7ABF - chains Q and A of the 15 polymer chains in the assembly; structure by electron microscopy, 3.90 A resolution.

# Chain Q
Molecule: Protein BUD31 homolog
From: Homo sapiens
UniProt: P41223 (BUD31_HUMAN); residue numbers follow UniProt; this construct covers 1-144
Chain sequence (144 residues; each row starts with the number of its first residue):
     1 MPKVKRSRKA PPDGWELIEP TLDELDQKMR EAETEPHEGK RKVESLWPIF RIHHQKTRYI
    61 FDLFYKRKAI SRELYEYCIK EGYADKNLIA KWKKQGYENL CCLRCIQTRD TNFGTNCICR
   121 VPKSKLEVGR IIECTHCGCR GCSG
Disordered / not traced: 1-2, 141-144
UniProt features mapped onto this chain:
  - region: Tyr-59 to Arg-67 (Interaction with AR)
  - motif: Pro-2 to Ala-10 (Nuclear localization signal)
  - modified residue: Lys-125 (N6-acetyllysine)

# Chain A
Molecule: Pre-mRNA-processing-splicing factor 8
From: Homo sapiens
UniProt: Q6P2Q9 (PRP8_HUMAN); numbering as in UniProt (aligned over 1-2335)
Chain sequence (2335 residues; each row starts with the number of its first residue):
     1 MAGVFPYRGP GNPVPGPLAP LPDYMSEEKL QEKARKWQQL QAKRYAEKRK FGFVDAQKED
    61 MPPEHVRKII RDHGDMTNRK FRHDKRVYLG ALKYMPHAVL KLLENMPMPW EQIRDVPVLY
   121 HITGAISFVN EIPWVIEPVY ISQWGSMWIM MRREKRDRRH FKRMRFPPFD DEEPPLDYAD
   181 NILDVEPLEA IQLELDPEED APVLDWFYDH QPLRDSRKYV NGSTYQRWQF TLPMMSTLYR
   241 LANQLLTDLV DDNYFYLFDL KAFFTSKALN MAIPGGPKFE PLVRDINLQD EDWNEFNDIN
   301 KIIIRQPIRT EYKIAFPYLY NNLPHHVHLT WYHTPNVVFI KTEDPDLPAF YFDPLINPIS
   361 HRHSVKSQEP LPDDDEEFEL PEFVEPFLKD TPLYTDNTAN GIALLWAPRP FNLRSGRTRR
   421 ALDIPLVKNW YREHCPAGQP VKVRVSYQKL LKYYVLNALK HRPPKAQKKR YLFRSFKATK
   481 FFQSTKLDWV EVGLQVCRQG YNMLNLLIHR KNLNYLHLDY NFNLKPVKTL TTKERKKSRF
   541 GNAFHLCREV LRLTKLVVDS HVQYRLGNVD AFQLADGLQY IFAHVGQLTG MYRYKYKLMR
   601 QIRMCKDLKH LIYYRFNTGP VGKGPGCGFW AAGWRVWLFF MRGITPLLER WLGNLLARQF
   661 EGRHSKGVAK TVTKQRVESH FDLELRAAVM HDILDMMPEG IKQNKARTIL QHLSEAWRCW
   721 KANIPWKVPG LPTPIENMIL RYVKAKADWW TNTAHYNRER IRRGATVDKT VCKKNLGRLT
   781 RLYLKAEQER QHNYLKDGPY ITAEEAVAVY TTTVHWLESR RFSPIPFPPL SYKHDTKLLI
   841 LALERLKEAY SVKSRLNQSQ REELGLIEQA YDNPHEALSR IKRHLLTQRA FKEVGIEFMD
   901 LYSHLVPVYD VEPLEKITDA YLDQYLWYEA DKRRLFPPWI KPADTEPPPL LVYKWCQGIN
   961 NLQDVWETSE GECNVMLESR FEKMYEKIDL TLLNRLLRLI VDHNIADYMT AKNNVVINYK
  1021 DMNHTNSYGI IRGLQFASFI VQYYGLVMDL LVLGLHRASE MAGPPQMPND FLSFQDIATE
  1081 AAHPIRLFCR YIDRIHIFFR FTADEARDLI QRYLTEHPDP NNENIVGYNN KKCWPRDARM
  1141 RLMKHDVNLG RAVFWDIKNR LPRSVTTVQW ENSFVSVYSK DNPNLLFNMC GFECRILPKC
  1201 RTSYEEFTHK DGVWNLQNEV TKERTAQCFL RVDDESMQRF HNRVRQILMA SGSTTFTKIV
  1261 NKWNTALIGL MTYFREAVVN TQELLDLLVK CENKIQTRIK IGLNSKMPSR FPPVVFYTPK
  1321 ELGGLGMLSM GHVLIPQSDL RWSKQTDVGI THFRSGMSHE EDQLIPNLYR YIQPWESEFI
  1381 DSQRVWAEYA LKRQEAIAQN RRLTLEDLED SWDRGIPRIN TLFQKDRHTL AYDKGWRVRT
  1441 DFKQYQVLKQ NPFWWTHQRH DGKLWNLNNY RTDMIQALGG VEGILEHTLF KGTYFPTWEG
  1501 LFWEKASGFE ESMKWKKLTN AQRSGLNQIP NRRFTLWWSP TINRANVYVG FQVQLDLTGI
  1561 FMHGKIPTLK ISLIQIFRAH LWQKIHESIV MDLCQVFDQE LDALEIETVQ KETIHPRKSY
  1621 KMNSSCADIL LFASYKWNVS RPSLLADSKD VMDSTTTQKY WIDIQLRWGD YDSHDIERYA
  1681 RAKFLDYTTD NMSIYPSPTG VLIAIDLAYN LHSAYGNWFP GSKPLIQQAM AKIMKANPAL
  1741 YVLRERIRKG LQLYSSEPTE PYLSSQNYGE LFSNQIIWFV DDTNVYRVTI HKTFEGNLTT
  1801 KPINGAIFIF NPRTGQLFLK IIHTSVWAGQ KRLGQLAKWK TAEEVAALIR SLPVEEQPKQ
  1861 IIVTRKGMLD PLEVHLLDFP NIVIKGSELQ LPFQACLKVE KFGDLILKAT EPQMVLFNLY
  1921 DDWLKTISSY TAFSRLILIL RALHVNNDRA KVILKPDKTT ITEPHHIWPT LTDEEWIKVE
  1981 VQLKDLILAD YGKKNNVNVA SLTQSEIRDI ILGMEISAPS QQRQQIAEIE KQTKEQSQLT
  2041 ATQTRTVNKH GDEIITSTTS NYETQTFSSK TEWRVRAISA ANLHLRTNHI YVSSDDIKET
  2101 GYTYILPKNV LKKFICISDL RAQIAGYLYG VSPPDNPQVK EIRCIVMVPQ WGTHQTVHLP
  2161 GQLPQHEYLK EMEPLGWIHT QPNESPQLSP QDVTTHAKIM ADNPSWDGEK TIIITCSFTP
  2221 GSCTLTAYKL TPSGYEWGRQ NTDKGNNPKG YLPSHYERVQ MLLSDRFLGF FMVPAQSSWN
  2281 YNFMGVRHDP NMKYELQLAN PKEFYHEVHR PSHFLNFALL QEGEVYSADR EDLYA
Disordered / not traced: 1-62, 664-676, 1504-1527, 1756-2335
Residues lining bound ligands: inositol hexakisphosphate (IHP): Lys-442, Tyr-580, Lys-609, His-610, Tyr-613, Lys-623, Gly-624, Pro-625
UniProt features mapped onto this chain:
  - region: Met-1513 to Leu-1526 (Important for branch point selection), Pro-2301 to Ala-2335 (Required for interaction with EFTUD2 and SNRNP200)
  - modified residue: Ala-2 (N-acetylalanine), Ser-859 (Phosphoserine), Ser-1358 (Phosphoserine), Lys-1425 (N6,N6-dimethyllysine), Lys-1463 (N6-acetyllysine)

# Interface between chain Q and chain A
Residue-residue contacts (12; chain Q residue first):
  Met-29(Q) / Glu-64(A)
  Ala-32(Q) / Lys-68(A)  hydrogen bond (backbone-side chain)
  Glu-33(Q) / Lys-68(A)
  His-37(Q) / Asn-78(A)
  His-37(Q) / Arg-79(A)
  Ser-45(Q) / Lys-68(A)  hydrogen bond (backbone-side chain)
  Leu-46(Q) / His-65(A)
  Leu-46(Q) / Lys-68(A)
  Ile-49(Q) / Glu-64(A)
  Asp-110(Q) / Ala-478(A)
  Asn-112(Q) / Lys-480(A)
  Phe-113(Q) / Lys-480(A)
Other interface residues (no listed pair), chain Q (12 interface residues in all): Lys-5, Thr-111
Other interface residues (no listed pair), chain A (9 interface residues in all): Ile-182, Glu-186

# In short
The interface between chain Q and chain A involves 12 residues on one side and 9 on the other; the contacts
include 2 hydrogen bonds. Among the polar pairs are Ala-32(Q)/Lys-68(A) and Ser-45(Q)/Lys-68(A). Bound to
chain A: inositol hexakisphosphate.
Chain Q is Protein BUD31 homolog and chain A is Pre-mRNA-processing-splicing factor 8, both from Homo sapiens;
the structure, Human pre-Bact-1 spliceosome core structure, was determined by electron microscopy, deposited
together with 7AAV and 7ABH.
